Entry 1U8C (X-ray diffraction, 3.10 A resolution); this record covers chains A and B.

Chain A:
Name: Integrin alpha-V
From: Homo sapiens
Reference sequence: P06756 (ITAV_HUMAN); residues 1-957 here correspond to UniProt positions 31-987 (UniProt number = residue number + 30)
Sequence (957 residues; each row starts with the number of its first residue):
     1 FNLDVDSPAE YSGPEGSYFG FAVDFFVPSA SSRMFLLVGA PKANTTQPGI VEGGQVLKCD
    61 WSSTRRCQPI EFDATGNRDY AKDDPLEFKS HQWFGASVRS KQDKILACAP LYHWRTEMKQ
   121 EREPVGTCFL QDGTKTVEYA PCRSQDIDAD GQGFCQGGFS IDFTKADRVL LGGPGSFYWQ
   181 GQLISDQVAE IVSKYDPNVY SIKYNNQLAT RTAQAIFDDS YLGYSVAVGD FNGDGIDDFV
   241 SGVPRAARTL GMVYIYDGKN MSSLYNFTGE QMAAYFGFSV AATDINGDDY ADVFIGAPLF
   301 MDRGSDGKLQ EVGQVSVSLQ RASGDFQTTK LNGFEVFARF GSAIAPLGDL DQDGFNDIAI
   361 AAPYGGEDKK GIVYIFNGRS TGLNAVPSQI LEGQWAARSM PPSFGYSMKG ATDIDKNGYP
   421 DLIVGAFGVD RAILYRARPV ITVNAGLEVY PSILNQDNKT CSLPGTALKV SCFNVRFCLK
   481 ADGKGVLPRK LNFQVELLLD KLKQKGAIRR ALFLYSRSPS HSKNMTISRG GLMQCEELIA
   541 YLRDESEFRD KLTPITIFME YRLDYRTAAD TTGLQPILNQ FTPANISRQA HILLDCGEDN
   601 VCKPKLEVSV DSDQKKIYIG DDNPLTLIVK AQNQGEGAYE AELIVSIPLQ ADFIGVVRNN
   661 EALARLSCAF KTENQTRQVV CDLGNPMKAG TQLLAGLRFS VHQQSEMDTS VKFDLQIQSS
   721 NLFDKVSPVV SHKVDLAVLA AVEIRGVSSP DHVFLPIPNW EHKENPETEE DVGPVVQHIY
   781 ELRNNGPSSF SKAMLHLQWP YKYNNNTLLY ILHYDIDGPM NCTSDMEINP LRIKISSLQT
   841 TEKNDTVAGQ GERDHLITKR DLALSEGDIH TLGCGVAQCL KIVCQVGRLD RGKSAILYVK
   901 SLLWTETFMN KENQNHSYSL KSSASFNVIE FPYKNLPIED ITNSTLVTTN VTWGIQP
Disordered / not traced: 839-867, 957
Disulfide bonds: Cys-59/Cys-67, Cys-108/Cys-128, Cys-142/Cys-155, Cys-461/Cys-472, Cys-478/Cys-535, Cys-596/Cys-602, Cys-668/Cys-681, Cys-822/Cys-884, Cys-874/Cys-879
Covalent attachments: N-acetylglucosamine (NAG) linked to Asn-44, Asn-260, Asn-266, Asn-458, Asn-585, Asn-821, Asn-943, Asn-950
Metal / ion sites: Ca2+ site 1: Asp-230, Asn-232, Asp-234, Ile-236, Asp-238; Ca2+ site 2: Asp-284, Asn-286, Asp-288, Tyr-290, Asp-292; Ca2+ site 3: Asp-349, Asp-351, Asp-353, Phe-355, Asp-357; Ca2+ site 4: Asp-413, Asp-415, Asn-417, Tyr-419, Pro-420, Asp-421; Ca2+ site 5: Cys-596, Gly-597, Asp-599, Val-601, Glu-636

Chain B:
Name: Integrin beta-3
From: Homo sapiens
Reference sequence: P05106 (ITB3_HUMAN); residues 1001-1692 here correspond to UniProt positions 27-718 (UniProt number = residue number - 974)
Sequence (692 residues; row label = number of the first residue in the row):
  1001 GPNICTTRGV SSCQQCLAVS PMCAWCSDEA LPLGSPRCDL KENLLKDNCA PESIEFPVSE
  1061 ARVLEDRPLS DKGSGDSSQV TQVSPQRIAL RLRPDDSKNF SIQVRQVEDY PVDIYYLMDL
  1121 SYSMKDDLWS IQNLGTKLAT QMRKLTSNLR IGFGAFVDKP VSPYMYISPP EALENPCYDM
  1181 KTTCLPMFGY KHVLTLTDQV TRFNEEVKKQ SVSRNRDAPE GGFDAIMQAT VCDEKIGWRN
  1241 DASHLLVFTT DAKTHIALDG RLAGIVQPND GQCHVGSDNH YSASTTMDYP SLGLMTEKLS
  1301 QKNINLIFAV TENVVNLYQN YSELIPGTTV GVLSMDSSNV LQLIVDAYGK IRSKVELEVR
  1361 DLPEELSLSF NATCLNNEVI PGLKSCMGLK IGDTVSFSIE AKVRGCPQEK EKSFTIKPVG
  1421 FKDSLIVQVT FDCDCACQAQ AEPNSHRCNN GNGTFECGVC RCGPGWLGSQ CECSEEDYRP
  1481 SQQDECSPRE GQPVCSQRGE CLCGQCVCHS SDFGKITGKY CECDDFSCVR YKGEMCSGHG
  1541 QCSCGDCLCD SDWTGYYCNC TTRTDTCMSS NGLLCSGRGK CECGSCVCIQ PGSYGDTCEK
  1601 CPTCPDACTF KKECVECKKF DREPYMTENT CNRYCRDEIE SVKELKDTGK DAVNCTYKNE
  1661 DDCVVRFQYY EDSSGKSILY VVEEPECPKG PD
Disordered / not traced: 1051-1053, 1435-1522, 1691-1692
Disulfide bonds: Cys-1005/Cys-1023, Cys-1016/Cys-1038, Cys-1026/Cys-1049, Cys-1177/Cys-1184, Cys-1232/Cys-1273, Cys-1374/Cys-1386, Cys-1406/Cys-1433, Cys-1523/Cys-1544, Cys-1528/Cys-1542, Cys-1536/Cys-1547, Cys-1549/Cys-1558, Cys-1560/Cys-1583, Cys-1567/Cys-1581, Cys-1575/Cys-1586, Cys-1588/Cys-1598, Cys-1601/Cys-1604, Cys-1608/Cys-1655, Cys-1614/Cys-1635, Cys-1617/Cys-1631, Cys-1663/Cys-1687
Covalent attachments: N-acetylglucosamine (NAG) linked to Asn-1320, Asn-1371; glycan linked to Asn-1559, Asn-1654
Metal / ion sites: Ca2+: Ser-1123, Asp-1126, Asp-1127, Met-1335
UniProt features mapped onto this chain:
  - region: Cys-1177 to Cys-1184 (Involved in CX3CL1-, NRG1-, FGF1- and IGF1-binding), Gln-1267 to Met-1287 (CX3CL1-binding)
  - binding site (Mg(2+)): Ser-1121, Ser-1123, Glu-1220
  - binding site (Ca(2+)): Ser-1123, Asp-1126, Asp-1127, Asp-1158, Asn-1215, Asp-1217, Pro-1219, Glu-1220, Asp-1251, Met-1335
  - glycosylation (N-linked (GlcNAc...) asparagine): Asn-1099, Asn-1320, Asn-1371, Asn-1452, Asn-1559, Asn-1654

Chain A / chain B interface:
Residue-residue contacts - 92 pairs, chain A then chain B:
  Phe-21(A) with Arg-1261(B)
  Trp-93(A) with Gly-1264(B); Val-1266(B), hydrophobic
  Leu-111(A) with Leu-1262(B)
  His-113(A) with Ser-1162(B), hydrogen bond; Ile-1167(B)
  Gln-120(A) with Pro-1169(B)
  Arg-122(A) with Ile-1167(B); Ser-1168(B)
  Phe-154(A) with Arg-1216(B)
  Gln-156(A) with Leu-1262(B), hydrogen bond (side chain-backbone)
  Phe-159(A) with Arg-1261(B); Leu-1262(B), hydrophobic
  Trp-179(A) with Pro-1163(B), hydrophobic; Asp-1217(B); Leu-1262(B), hydrophobic
  Asp-218(A) with Lys-1253(B), hydrogen bond (backbone-side chain)
  Asp-219(A) with Asp-1217(B); Ala-1218(B); Pro-1219(B); Lys-1253(B), salt bridge
  Tyr-221(A) with Asp-1259(B); Leu-1262(B)
  Tyr-224(A) with Leu-1258(B), hydrogen bond (side chain-backbone); Arg-1261(B), hydrogen bond; Leu-1262(B), hydrophobic
  Arg-245(A) with Pro-1219(B); Thr-1254(B), hydrogen bond (side chain-backbone); His-1255(B); Ile-1256(B); Asp-1259(B), salt bridge
  Thr-249(A) with Tyr-1321(B), hydrogen bond
  Gln-271(A) with Leu-1324(B)
  Met-272(A) with Asn-1320(B)
  Ala-273(A) with Ile-1256(B), hydrophobic; Leu-1292(B), hydrophobic
  Tyr-275(A) with Ile-1256(B), hydrophobic; Ala-1257(B); Leu-1258(B), hydrophobic; Asp-1259(B), hydrogen bond
  Phe-278(A) with Leu-1258(B), hydrophobic
  Pro-298(A) with Leu-1258(B), hydrophobic
  Leu-299(A) with Leu-1258(B), hydrophobic
  Met-301(A) with Leu-1324(B), hydrophobic
  Arg-303(A) with Arg-1563(B); Asp-1565(B), salt bridge
  Ser-305(A) with Asp-1552(B); Arg-1563(B)
  Asp-306(A) with Asp-1552(B), hydrogen bond (backbone-side chain)
  Gly-307(A) with Arg-1563(B); Asp-1565(B)
  Leu-309(A) with Leu-1324(B)
  Glu-311(A) with Ser-1291(B), hydrogen bond; Gly-1293(B)
  Phe-337(A) with Gly-1293(B); Leu-1294(B), hydrophobic; Glu-1297(B)
  Arg-339(A) with Leu-1258(B)
  Tyr-364(A) with Pro-1268(B), hydrophobic
  Ser-399(A) with Gln-1267(B), hydrogen bond (backbone-side chain)
  Met-400(A) with Gln-1267(B)
  Pro-401(A) with Pro-1268(B)
  Tyr-406(A) with Arg-1261(B), hydrogen bond
  Phe-427(A) with Val-1266(B), hydrophobic
  Asp-652(A) with Lys-1532(B), salt bridge
  Ile-654(A) with Val-1529(B); Arg-1530(B); Tyr-1557(B)
  Gly-655(A) with Val-1529(B)
  Arg-658(A) with Ser-1527(B), hydrogen bond; Cys-1528(B), hydrogen bond (side chain-backbone); Tyr-1556(B)
  Ser-700(A) with Lys-1532(B), hydrogen bond
  His-702(A) with Lys-1532(B), hydrogen bond
  Glu-743(A) with Gln-1590(B)
  Arg-745(A) with Thr-1603(B)
  Val-747(A) with Thr-1603(B); Cys-1604(B)
  Ser-749(A) with Asp-1606(B)
  Asp-751(A) with Thr-1609(B)
  Phe-754(A) with Thr-1656(B); Lys-1658(B)
  Pro-758(A) with Arg-1666(B)
  Ile-779(A) with Pro-1602(B)
  Glu-781(A) with Tyr-1594(B), hydrogen bond; Pro-1602(B); Thr-1603(B)
  Arg-783(A) with Tyr-1594(B)
  Ser-894(A) with Tyr-1594(B)
  Ile-896(A) with Pro-1602(B), hydrophobic
  Ile-955(A) with Val-1664(B), hydrophobic; Glu-1686(B)
Interface residues without a listed pair, chain A (71 interface residues in all): Tyr-18, Glu-121, Pro-124, Ala-149, Pro-174, Arg-248, Gly-304, Asp-622, Phe-653, Gly-746, Pro-750, Pro-756, Leu-838, Tyr-898
Interface residues without a listed pair, chain B (60 interface residues in all): Pro-1170, Ala-1263, Leu-1317, Glu-1323, Ser-1551, Pro-1605, Lys-1650, Tyr-1657

Summary:
71 residues of chain A and 60 residues of chain B are in contact; the contacts include 17 hydrogen bonds and 4
salt bridges. Polar pairs include Asp-219(A)/Lys-1253(B), Arg-245(A)/Asp-1259(B) and Arg-303(A)/Asp-1565(B).
Here chain A is Integrin alpha-V and chain B is Integrin beta-3, both from Homo sapiens. Entry 1U8C (A novel
adaptation of the integrin PSI domain revealed from its crystal structure) was determined by X-ray
diffraction.
